2BBV - chains A and C of the 7 polymer chains in the assembly; structure by X-ray diffraction, 2.80 A resolution.

== Chain A (and C) ==
Name: Protein (black beetle virus capsid protein)
From: Black beetle virus
Notes: chain C of this document is another copy of the same molecule, construct and numbering; everything in this record applies to it too
Reference sequence: P04329 (COAT_BBV); numbering as in UniProt (aligned over 1-363)
Amino-acid sequence (363 residues; numbered 1 to 363; the number before each row is that of its first residue):
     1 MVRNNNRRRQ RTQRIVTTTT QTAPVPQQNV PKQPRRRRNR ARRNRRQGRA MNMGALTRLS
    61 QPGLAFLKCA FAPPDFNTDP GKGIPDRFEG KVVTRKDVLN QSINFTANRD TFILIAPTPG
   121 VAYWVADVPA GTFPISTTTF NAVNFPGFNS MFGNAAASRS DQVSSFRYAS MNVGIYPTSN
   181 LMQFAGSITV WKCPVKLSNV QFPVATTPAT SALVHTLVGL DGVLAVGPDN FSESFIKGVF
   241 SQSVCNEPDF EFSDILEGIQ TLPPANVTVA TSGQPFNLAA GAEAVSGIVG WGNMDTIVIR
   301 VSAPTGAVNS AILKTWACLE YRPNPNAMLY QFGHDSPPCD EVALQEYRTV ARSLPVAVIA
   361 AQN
Unresolved in the structure: 1-55 (chain C: 1-19, 32-54)
Ion coordination: Ca2+ site 1: Asp-221, Gly-273 (shared with 1 residue of chain B); Ca2+ site 2: Asp-249 (shared with 1 residue of chain B; Asp-249(C), Glu-251(C) of chain C); Ca2+ site 3: Glu-251 (shared with 1 residue of chain B; Glu-251(C) of chain C)
UniProt features mapped onto this chain:
  - active site: Asp-75
  - binding site (Ca(2+)): Asp-161, Asp-221, Asp-249, Glu-251, Gly-273
  - site: Asn-363 (Cleavage)

== Chain A / chain C interface ==
Contacting residue pairs - 71 pairs, chain A then chain C:
  Asp-86(A) with Pro-248(C)
  Arg-87(A) with Pro-248(C); Glu-341(C), salt bridge; Gln-345(C); Arg-348(C)
  Phe-88(A) with Asn-246(C); Pro-248(C)
  Glu-89(A) with Arg-348(C); Arg-352(C), salt bridge
  Lys-91(A) with Asp-229(C), salt bridge
  Ala-157(A) with Thr-271(C); Gly-273(C)
  Ser-160(A) with Val-218(C)
  Ser-164(A) with Pro-194(C), hydrogen bond (side chain-backbone); Lys-196(C); Val-218(C); Gly-219(C)
  Ser-165(A) with Lys-196(C), hydrogen bond
  Arg-167(A) with Pro-248(C)
  Val-204(A) with Pro-208(C), hydrophobic; Thr-210(C)
  Ala-205(A) with Pro-208(C)
  Thr-206(A) with Thr-206(C); Pro-208(C); Thr-210(C)
  Leu-213(A) with Leu-213(C)
  Val-214(A) with Gln-201(C); Ser-211(C)
  His-215(A) with Asn-199(C), hydrogen bond; Gln-201(C); Leu-213(C)
  Asp-249(A) with Asp-249(C)
  Phe-250(A) with Pro-248(C)
  Glu-251(A) with Glu-247(C); Asp-249(C); Glu-251(C)
  Phe-252(A) with Glu-247(C), hydrogen bond (backbone-side chain)
  Asp-254(A) with Lys-196(C), salt bridge; Leu-197(C); Ser-198(C)
  Ile-255(A) with Ser-198(C), hydrogen bond (backbone-side chain); Val-218(C)
  Leu-256(A) with Asn-199(C)
  Glu-257(A) with Asn-199(C), hydrogen bond (backbone-backbone); Val-200(C); Gln-201(C), hydrogen bond (backbone-backbone)
  Gly-258(A) with Gln-201(C)
  Ile-259(A) with Gln-201(C)
  Leu-262(A) with Gln-201(C)
  Pro-264(A) with Gln-201(C); Ser-211(C)
  Ala-265(A) with Ser-211(C), hydrogen bond (backbone-side chain)
  Arg-322(A) with Pro-194(C); Asn-246(C); Asp-295(C), salt bridge
  Asn-324(A) with Pro-194(C); Gly-219(C), hydrogen bond (side chain-backbone)
  Pro-325(A) with Trp-191(C); Lys-192(C); Cys-193(C), hydrophobic; Gly-222(C); Gly-227(C); Pro-228(C)
  Asn-326(A) with Asp-221(C), hydrogen bond (side chain-backbone); Gly-222(C); Ala-225(C)
  Tyr-330(A) with Pro-228(C), hydrophobic; Asp-229(C), hydrogen bond
  Gln-331(A) with Pro-228(C)
  Asp-335(A) with Arg-352(C)
  Cys-339(A) with Gln-345(C)
Interface residues without a listed pair, chain A (42 interface residues in all): Asp-161, Thr-261, Asn-266, Val-267, Pro-323
Interface residues without a listed pair, chain C (41 interface residues in all): Pro-203, Val-204, Ala-209, Ala-270, Leu-344, Thr-349

== In short ==
42 residues of chain A face 41 of chain C across their interface; the contacts include 11 hydrogen bonds and 5
salt bridges. Among the polar pairs are Arg-87(A)/Glu-341(C), Glu-89(A)/Arg-352(C) and Lys-91(A)/Asp-229(C).
From UniProt: active-site residue Asp-75(A) and 5 Ca2+-binding residues on chain A.
Chain A and chain C are both Protein (black beetle virus capsid protein) (Black beetle virus); the structure,
The refined three-dimensional structure of an insect virus at 2.8 angstroms resolution, was determined by
X-ray diffraction.
